Entry 7ZGC (X-ray diffraction, 2.24 A resolution); this record covers chain A.

# Chain A
Molecule: SEC14 cytosolic factor
Source organism: Saccharomyces cerevisiae S288C
UniProtKB: P24280 (SEC14_YEAST); residues 1-304 here = UniProt positions 1-304
Chain sequence (312 residues; numbered -7 to 304; the number before each row is that of its first residue; numbers below 1 keep their minus sign (His-7 is residue -7)):
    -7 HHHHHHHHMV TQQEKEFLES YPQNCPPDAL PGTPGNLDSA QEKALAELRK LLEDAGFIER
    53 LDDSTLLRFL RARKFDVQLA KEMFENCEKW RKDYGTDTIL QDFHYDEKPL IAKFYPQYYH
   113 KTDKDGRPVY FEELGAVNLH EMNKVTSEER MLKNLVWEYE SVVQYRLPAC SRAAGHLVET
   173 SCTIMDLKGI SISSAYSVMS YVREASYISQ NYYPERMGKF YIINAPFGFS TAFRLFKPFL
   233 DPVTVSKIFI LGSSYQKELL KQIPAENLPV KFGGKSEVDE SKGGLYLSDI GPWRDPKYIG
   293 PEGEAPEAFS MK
Not modelled in the structure: -7 to 2, 301-304
Differences from the reference sequence: expression tag (-7 to 0)
Ligand contacts: IUO ((4-chloranyl-3-nitro-phenyl)-[4-(2-fluorophenyl)piperazin-1-yl]methanone): Tyr111, Tyr122, Glu124, Tyr151, Val154, Val155, Thr172, Ser173, Thr175, Met177, Val194, Ala197, Ser198, Ser201, Tyr205, Arg208, Met209, Phe212
Curated features (UniProtKB/Swiss-Prot):
  - modified residue: Ser302 (Phosphoserine)
  - cross-link (Glycyl lysine isopeptide (Lys-Gly)): Lys42 (interchain with G-Cter in ubiquitin), Lys84 (interchain with G-Cter in ubiquitin)
  - mutagenesis: Lys66 (K66A: Inactivates phosphatidylinositol, but not phosphatidylcholine, transfer activity, but rescues the lethality and Golgi secretory defects associated with sec14 null mutations ...), Lys239 (K239A: Inactivates phosphatidylinositol, but not phosphatidylcholine, transfer activity, but rescues the lethality and Golgi secretory defects associated with sec14 null mutations ...), Gly266 (G266D: In SEC14(ts); temperature-sesnitive allele that is targeted to the proteasome at the restrictive temperature)
What the authors report for this chain:
  - binding site for IUO: Tyr111, Tyr151, Ser173, Ser201, Tyr205, Arg208, Met209, Phe212
  - contacts within the chain: Ser173-Arg208 (hydrogen bond)
  - binding site for IUO: Ala197 (from molecular simulation)
  - mutagenesis - V155F (12-fold), S173C (70-fold): decreased binding to IUO
  - conformationally variable residues (helix shift): Arg195, Phe231 (from molecular simulation)

# In short
Bound to chain A: compound IUO. Curated annotation (UniProt) lists 3 mutagenesis sites. The paper reports a
binding site for IUO at Tyr111, Tyr151 and Ser173 among others; V155F and S173C reduce binding to IUO.
Chain A is SEC14 cytosolic factor (Saccharomyces cerevisiae S288C); the structure, Structure of yeast Sec14p
with NPPM481, was determined by X-ray diffraction (same publication as 7ZG9, 7ZGA, 7ZGB and 7ZGD).
